6FTL - chains I and J of the 8 polymer chains in the assembly; structure by X-ray diffraction, 2.60 A resolution.

# Chain I (and J)
Name: Ribulose-1,5-bisphosphate carboxylase/oxygenase small subunit
Organism: Skeletonema marinoi
Notes: chain J of this document is another copy of the same molecule, construct and numbering; everything in this record applies to it too
Amino-acid sequence (139 residues; row label = number of the first residue in the row):
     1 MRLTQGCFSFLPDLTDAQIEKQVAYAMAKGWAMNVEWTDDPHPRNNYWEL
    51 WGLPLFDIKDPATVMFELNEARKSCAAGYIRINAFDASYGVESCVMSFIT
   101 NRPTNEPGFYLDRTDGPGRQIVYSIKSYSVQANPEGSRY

# Chain I / chain J interface
Residue-residue contacts (23):
  Asp40(I) - Arg113(J)  salt bridge
  His42(I) - Arg113(J)
  Arg44(I) - Arg113(J)
  Arg44(I) - Asp115(J)  salt bridge
  Arg44(I) - Arg119(J)  hydrogen bond (side chain-backbone)
  Arg44(I) - Ile121(J)
  Asn45(I) - Arg113(J)
  Val122(I) - Thr114(J)
  Tyr123(I) - Thr114(J)
  Tyr123(I) - Asp115(J)  hydrogen bond (backbone-backbone)
  Ser124(I) - Asp112(J)
  Ser124(I) - Arg113(J)  hydrogen bond (side chain-backbone)
  Ser124(I) - Thr114(J)
  Ile125(I) - Arg113(J)
  Lys126(I) - Asp112(J)  salt bridge
  Val130(I) - Tyr110(J)  hydrophobic
  Val130(I) - Tyr128(J)  hydrogen bond (backbone-side chain)
  Gln131(I) - Tyr128(J)
  Gln131(I) - Gln131(J)  hydrogen bond (backbone-side chain)
  Asn133(I) - Tyr128(J)  hydrogen bond (backbone-side chain)
  Pro134(I) - Pro107(J)
  Pro134(I) - Tyr128(J)  hydrophobic
  Arg138(I) - Tyr128(J)  hydrogen bond
Also at the interface, not in a pair above, chain I (15 interface residues in all): Ala132
Also at the interface, not in a pair above, chain J (11 interface residues in all): Phe109

# In short
15 residues of chain I face 11 of chain J across their interface; the contacts include 7 hydrogen bonds and 3
salt bridges. Polar pairs include Asp40(I)-Arg113(J), Arg44(I)-Asp115(J) and Lys126(I)-Asp112(J).
Chain I and chain J are both Ribulose-1,5-bisphosphate carboxylase/oxygenase small subunit (Skeletonema
marinoi); the structure, Rubisco from Skeletonema marinoi, was determined by X-ray diffraction together with
5OYA, 5N9Z and 5MZ2 from the same study.
